Entry 3V81 (X-ray diffraction, 2.85 A resolution); this record covers chains A and P of the 4 polymer chains in the assembly.

Chain A:
Protein: HIV-1 Reverse Transcriptase P66 subunit
Source organism: Human immunodeficiency virus type 1 BH10
Notes: EC 2.7.7.49, 2.7.7.7
UniProt: P03366 (POL_HV1B1); residues 1-554 here correspond to UniProt positions 600-1153 (UniProt number = residue number + 599)
Sequence (556 residues; each row starts with the number of its first residue; numbers below 1 keep their minus sign (Met-1 is residue -1)):
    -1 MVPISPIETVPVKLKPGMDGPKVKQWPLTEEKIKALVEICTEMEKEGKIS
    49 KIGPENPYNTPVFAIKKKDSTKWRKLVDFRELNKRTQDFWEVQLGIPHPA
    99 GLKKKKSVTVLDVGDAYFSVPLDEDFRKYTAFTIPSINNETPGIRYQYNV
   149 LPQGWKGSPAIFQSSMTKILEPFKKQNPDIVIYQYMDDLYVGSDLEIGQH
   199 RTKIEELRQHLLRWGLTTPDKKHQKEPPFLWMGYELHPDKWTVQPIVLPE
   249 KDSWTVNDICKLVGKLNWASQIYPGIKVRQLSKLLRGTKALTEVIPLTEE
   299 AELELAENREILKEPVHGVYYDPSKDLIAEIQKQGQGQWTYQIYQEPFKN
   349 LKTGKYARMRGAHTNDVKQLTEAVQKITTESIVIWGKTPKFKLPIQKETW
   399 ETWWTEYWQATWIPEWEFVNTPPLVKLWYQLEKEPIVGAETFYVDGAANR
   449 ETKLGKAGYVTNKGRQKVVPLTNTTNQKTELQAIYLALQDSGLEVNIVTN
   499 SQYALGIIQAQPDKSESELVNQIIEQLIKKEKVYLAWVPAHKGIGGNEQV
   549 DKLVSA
Not modelled in the structure: -1
Differences from the reference sequence: expression tag (-1 to 0); engineered mutation Cys258 (Gln857 in P03366), Ser280 (Cys879 in P03366), Asn498 (Asp1097 in P03366)
Ligand contacts: non-nucleoside rt inhibitor nevirapine (NVP; 11-cyclopropyl-5,11-dihydro-4-methyl-6H-dipyrido[3,2-b:2',3'-e][1,4]diazepin-6-one): Pro95, Leu100, Lys101, Lys103, Val106, Val179, Ile180, Tyr181, Tyr188, Val189, Gly190, Phe227, Trp229, Leu234, Pro236, Tyr318
What the authors report for this chain:
  - conformationally variable residues (loop rearrangement, side-chain flip): Tyr181, Asp185, Tyr188
  - binding site for non-nucleoside rt inhibitor nevirapine: Leu100 to Ser105
  - catalytic residues: Asp110, Asp185, Asp186 (citing earlier work)
  - mutagenesis - D498N: abolished catalytic activity (RNase H activity) (citing earlier work)
  - mutagenesis - D498N: unchanged catalytic activity (polymerase activity) (citing earlier work)

Chain P:
Molecule: 21-nt DNA strand
Sequence (21 nucleotides; row label = number of the first residue in the row):
   802 ACAGTCCCTGTTCGGXCGCCX
Not modelled in the structure: 802
Modified residues: MRG (N2-(3-mercaptopropyl)-2'-deoxyguanosine-5'-monophosphate) at position 817; ATM (3'-azido-3'-deoxythymidine-5'-monophosphate) at position 822

Interface between chain A and chain P:
Residue-residue contacts (32):
  Tyr183(A) with DC821(P), phosphate contact; ATM_822(P), hydrogen bond to the sugar
  Met184(A) with ATM_822(P), base contact
  Met230(A) with DC820(P), phosphate contact; DC821(P), sugar contact
  Gly231(A) with DC820(P), hydrogen bond to the phosphate; DC821(P), hydrogen bond to the phosphate
  Gln242(A) with DC821(P), phosphate contact
  Cys258(A) with MRG_817(P), covalent bond
  Lys259(A) with DC818(P), phosphate contact; DG819(P), phosphate contact
  Gly262(A) with DG819(P), sugar contact
  Lys263(A) with DG819(P), sugar contact; DC820(P), salt bridge to the phosphate
  Trp266(A) with DC820(P), sugar contact
  Leu283(A) with MRG_817(P), base contact
  Leu289(A) with MRG_817(P), phosphate contact
  Arg358(A) with DT812(P), salt bridge to the phosphate
  Gly359(A) with DG811(P), phosphate contact
  Ala360(A) with DG811(P), hydrogen bond to the phosphate
  His361(A) with DT810(P), salt bridge to the phosphate
  Arg448(A) with DT806(P), hydrogen bond to the base; DC807(P), hydrogen bond to the sugar; DC808(P), phosphate contact
  Lys451(A) with DC808(P), salt bridge to the phosphate
  Thr473(A) with DC808(P), hydrogen bond to the phosphate; DC809(P), hydrogen bond to the phosphate
  Gln475(A) with DC808(P), base contact; DC809(P), sugar contact
  Lys476(A) with DC809(P), phosphate contact
  Tyr501(A) with DC809(P), phosphate contact; DT810(P), hydrogen bond to the phosphate
Interface residues without a listed pair, chain A (25 interface residues in all): Asp185, Asn255, Ile505
Interface residues without a listed pair, chain P (14 interface residues in all): DG805

Summary:
25 residues of chain A face 14 of chain P across their interface; the contacts include 1 covalent bond, 9
hydrogen bonds and 4 salt bridges. Among the polar pairs are Arg448(A)-DT806(P), Tyr183(A)-ATM_822(P) and
Arg448(A)-DC807(P). From the paper: catalytic residues Asp110(A), Asp185(A) and Asp186(A); D498N of chain A
abolishes catalytic activity (RNase H activity).
Here chain A is HIV-1 Reverse Transcriptase P66 subunit (Human immunodeficiency virus type 1 BH10) and chain P
is a 21-nt DNA strand. Entry 3V81 (Crystal structure of HIV-1 reverse transcriptase (RT) with DNA and the
nonnucleoside inhibitor nevirapine) was determined by X-ray diffraction, deposited together with 3V4I and
3V6D.
